Entry 6ESQ (X-ray diffraction, 2.95 A resolution); this record covers chains F and K of the 12 polymer chains in the assembly.

Chain F:
Name: Pfam DUF35
Source organism: Methanothermococcus thermolithotrophicus
Notes: engineered mutation(s): wild-type
Amino-acid sequence (130 residues; each row starts with the number of its first residue):
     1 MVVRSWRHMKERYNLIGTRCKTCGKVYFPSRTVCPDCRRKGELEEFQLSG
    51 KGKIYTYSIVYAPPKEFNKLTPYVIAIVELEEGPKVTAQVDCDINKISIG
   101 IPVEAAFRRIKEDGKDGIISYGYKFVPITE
Not modelled in the structure: 1
Bound ions: Zn2+: Cys23, Cys34, Cys37

Chain K:
Name: HydroxyMethylGlutaryl-CoA synthase
Source organism: Methanothermococcus thermolithotrophicus
Notes: EC 2.3.3.10; engineered mutation(s): wild-type
Amino-acid sequence (349 residues; each row starts with the number of its first residue):
     1 MKDIGIVGYGSYIPKYRIKVEEIAKVWGKDPEAIKKGLVVNEKSVPSPDE
    51 DTATIAVEAARNAVKRAGINAEKIGAVYVGSESHPYAVKPTSATVAEAIG
   101 ATPDLTAADLEFACKAGTAGIQMCMGLVGSGLIEYGMAIGADTAQGAPGD
   151 ALEYTASAGGAAYIIGNKKDEMIAVFNGTYSYTTDTPDFWRREGQSYPKH
   201 GGRFTGEPAYFKHVLNAAKGIMEKMGTTVKDYDYCVFHQPNGKFYIKAAK
   251 SLGFTNEQYKYGLLTPYLGNTYSGAVPLGLSNILDHAEEGARILAVSYGS
   301 GAGSDAFDITVTERIKEVVDKAPKTLDLLNRKKYIDYAVYVKYRGKIKI
Not modelled in the structure: 1, 349
Bound ions: K+: Glu111 (shared with 1 residue of chain I)
Reported in the primary citation:
  - catalytic residues: Cys114

Chain F / chain K interface:
Contacting residue pairs - 36 pairs, chain F then chain K:
  Lys10(F) with Glu97(K); Gly100(K); Thr102(K)
  Tyr13(F) with Arg61(K), hydrogen bond (backbone-side chain); Glu97(K)
  Asn14(F) with Arg61(K); Glu97(K), hydrogen bond (side chain-backbone); Ala98(K)
  Lys69(F) with Pro48(K); Lys342(K), hydrogen bond (backbone-side chain); Tyr343(K); Gly345(K)
  Leu70(F) with Pro48(K), hydrophobic; Asp49(K)
  Asp91(F) with Lys15(K), salt bridge
  Asp93(F) with Lys333(K), salt bridge
  Phe107(F) with Thr54(K); Val57(K), hydrophobic; Glu58(K); Arg61(K); Thr94(K); Ala98(K), hydrophobic
  Arg108(F) with Asp49(K), salt bridge; Glu50(K), salt bridge; Thr54(K)
  Arg109(F) with Asp49(K), hydrogen bond (backbone-backbone); Asp51(K), salt bridge; Thr54(K)
  Ile118(F) with Tyr86(K)
  Ile119(F) with Pro85(K), hydrophobic; Tyr86(K), hydrogen bond (backbone-side chain)
  Tyr121(F) with Asp51(K), hydrogen bond; Ala53(K); Thr54(K); Pro85(K)
  Lys124(F) with Asp49(K), salt bridge
Other interface residues (no listed pair), chain F (17 interface residues in all): Met9, Thr71, Ala106
Other interface residues (no listed pair), chain K (25 interface residues in all): Tyr12, Ser47, Lys89, Ile99

Summary:
The interface between chain F and chain K involves 17 residues on one side and 25 on the other, with 6
hydrogen bonds and 6 salt bridges. Polar pairs include Asp91(F)-Lys15(K), Asp93(F)-Lys333(K) and
Arg108(F)-Asp49(K). The Zn2+ site is built by Cys23(F), Cys34(F) and Cys37(F). The paper reports the catalytic
residue Cys114(K).
Chain F is Pfam DUF35 and chain K is HydroxyMethylGlutaryl-CoA synthase, both from Methanothermococcus
thermolithotrophicus; the structure, Structure of the acetoacetyl-CoA thiolase/HMG-CoA synthase complex from
Methanothermococcus thermolithotrophicus soaked with acetyl-CoA, was determined by X-ray diffraction,
deposited together with 6ET9.
